Entry 5HU6 (X-ray diffraction, 2.90 A resolution); this record covers chains A and C of the 4 polymer chains in the assembly.

== Chain A ==
Molecule: Hemoglobin subunit alpha
Source organism: Homo sapiens
UniProtKB: P69905 (HBA_HUMAN); residue numbers follow UniProt; this construct covers 2-142
Sequence (141 residues; row label = number of the first residue in the row):
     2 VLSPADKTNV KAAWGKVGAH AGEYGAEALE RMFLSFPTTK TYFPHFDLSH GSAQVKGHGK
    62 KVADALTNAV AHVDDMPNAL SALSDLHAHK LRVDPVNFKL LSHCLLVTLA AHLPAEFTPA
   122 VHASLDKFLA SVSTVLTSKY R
Swiss-Prot annotation at these positions:
  - binding site (O2): His59
  - binding site (heme b): His88
  - site: Thr9, Asn10 (Microbial infection: Cleavage), Lys12 (Not glycated), Ala14, Trp15 (Microbial infection: Cleavage), Tyr25, Gly26 (Microbial infection: Cleavage), Leu30, Glu31 (Microbial infection: Cleavage), His46, Phe47 (Microbial infection: Cleavage), Asp48, Leu49 (Microbial infection: Cleavage), Ser53, Ala54 (Microbial infection: Cleavage), Val56, Lys57 (Microbial infection: Cleavage), Lys57 (Not glycated), Gly60, Lys61 (Microbial infection: Cleavage), Lys61 (Not glycated), Lys91 (Not glycated), Leu92, Arg93 (Microbial infection: Cleavage), Lys100 (Not glycated), Leu107, Val108 (Microbial infection: Cleavage), Thr109, Leu110 (Microbial infection: Cleavage), Val122, His123 (Microbial infection: Cleavage), Ser134, Thr135 (Microbial infection: Cleavage)
  - modified residue: Ser4 (Phosphoserine), Lys8 (N6-succinyllysine), Thr9 (Phosphothreonine), Lys12 (N6-succinyllysine), Lys17 (N6-acetyllysine), Tyr25 (Phosphotyrosine), Ser36 (Phosphoserine), Lys41 (N6-succinyllysine), Ser50 (Phosphoserine), Ser103 (Phosphoserine), Thr109 (Phosphothreonine), Ser125 (Phosphoserine), Ser132 (Phosphoserine), Thr135 (Phosphothreonine), Thr138 (Phosphothreonine), Ser139 (Phosphoserine)
  - glycosylation (N-linked (Glc) (glycation) lysine): Lys8, Lys17, Lys41, Lys62
Bound ions: heme Fe: His88 (together with oxygen molecule)
Ligand contacts:
  - heme (HEM): Met33, Thr40, Tyr43, Phe44, His59, Lys62, Val63, Ala66, Leu67, Leu84, Leu87, His88, Leu92, Val94, Asn98, Phe99, Leu102, Val133, Leu137
  - oxygen molecule (OXY): Leu30, Phe44, His59, Val63, His88, Leu102

== Chain C ==
Molecule: Haptoglobin
Source organism: Homo sapiens
UniProtKB: P00738 (HPT_HUMAN); numbering as in UniProt (aligned over 148-406)
Sequence (259 residues; row label = number of the first residue in the row):
   148 VCGKPKNPAN PVQRILGGHL DAKGSFPWQA KMVSHHNLTT GATLINEQWL LTTAKNLFLN
   208 HSENATAKDI APTLTLYVGK KQLVEIEKVV LHPNYSQVDI GLIKLKQKVS VNERVMPICL
   268 PSKDYAEVGR VGYVSGWGRN ANFKFTDHLK YVMLPVADQD QCIRHYEGST VPEKKTPKSP
   328 VGVQPILNEH TFCAGMSKYQ EDTCYGDAGS AFAVHDLEED TWYATGILSF DKSCAVAEYG
   388 VYVKVTSIQD WVQKTIAEN
Not modelled in the structure: 154-170
Swiss-Prot annotation at these positions:
  - region: Val318 to Thr323 (Interaction with CD163)
  - glycosylation (N-linked (GlcNAc...) asparagine): Asn184 (complex), Asn207, Asn211, Asn241 (complex)
Cystine bridges: Cys149-Cys266, Cys309-Cys340, Cys351-Cys381
Covalent attachments: N-acetylglucosamine (NAG) linked to Asn184, Asn241

== Interface between chain A and chain C ==
Contacting residue pairs - 36 pairs, chain A then chain C:
  Val2(A) - Met343(C)  hydrophobic
  Val2(A) - Ala382(C)  hydrogen bond (backbone-backbone)
  Val2(A) - Val383(C)  hydrogen bond (backbone-backbone)
  Val2(A) - Glu385(C)
  Pro78(A) - Ser326(C)
  Pro78(A) - Pro327(C)
  Pro78(A) - Gly329(C)
  Asp95(A) - Arg286(C)  salt bridge
  Pro96(A) - Arg286(C)
  Pro96(A) - Phe290(C)
  Val97(A) - Arg286(C)
  Val97(A) - Asn289(C)
  Val97(A) - Phe290(C)
  Val97(A) - Lys291(C)
  Lys100(A) - Ala288(C)
  Lys100(A) - Asn289(C)
  Lys100(A) - Phe290(C)
  Ser132(A) - Val383(C)
  Thr135(A) - Phe290(C)
  Thr135(A) - Val328(C)
  Thr135(A) - Tyr352(C)  hydrogen bond (backbone-side chain)
  Thr135(A) - Val383(C)
  Val136(A) - Pro327(C)
  Val136(A) - Val328(C)
  Thr138(A) - Phe290(C)
  Thr138(A) - Tyr352(C)  hydrogen bond
  Ser139(A) - Val328(C)  hydrogen bond (side chain-backbone)
  Ser139(A) - Val330(C)
  Ser139(A) - Tyr352(C)  hydrogen bond (backbone-side chain)
  Ser139(A) - Lys379(C)  hydrogen bond (backbone-side chain)
  Lys140(A) - Gly329(C)
  Arg142(A) - His183(C)  hydrogen bond (backbone-side chain)
  Arg142(A) - Phe205(C)  hydrogen bond (side chain-backbone)
  Arg142(A) - Leu206(C)
  Arg142(A) - Asn207(C)
  Arg142(A) - His208(C)  hydrogen bond (side chain-backbone)
Also at the interface, not in a pair above, chain A (18 interface residues in all): Arg93, Lys128, Ala131, Ser134, Tyr141
Also at the interface, not in a pair above, chain C (25 interface residues in all): Leu185, Lys202, Gln347, Cys381

== In short ==
18 residues of chain A and 25 residues of chain C are in contact, with 10 hydrogen bonds and 1 salt bridge.
Polar contacts include Asp95(A)-Arg286(C), Thr135(A)-Tyr352(C) and Thr138(A)-Tyr352(C). Ligands of chain A:
heme and oxygen molecule. Covalently linked N-acetylglucosamine: at Asn184(C) and Asn241(C).
Chain A is Hemoglobin subunit alpha and chain C is Haptoglobin, both from Homo sapiens; the structure,
Structure of the T. brucei haptoglobin-haemoglobin receptor bound to human haptolgobin-haemoglobin, was
determined by X-ray diffraction, deposited together with 4X0L.
